Entry 8TVY (electron microscopy, 3.10 A resolution); this record covers chains A and T of the 17 polymer chains in the assembly.

[Chain A]
Protein: DNA-directed RNA polymerase II subunit RPB1
Source organism: Saccharomyces cerevisiae
Notes: EC 2.7.7.6
UniProt: P04050 (RPB1_YEAST); numbering as in UniProt (aligned over 1-1733)
Sequence (1733 residues; each row starts with the number of its first residue):
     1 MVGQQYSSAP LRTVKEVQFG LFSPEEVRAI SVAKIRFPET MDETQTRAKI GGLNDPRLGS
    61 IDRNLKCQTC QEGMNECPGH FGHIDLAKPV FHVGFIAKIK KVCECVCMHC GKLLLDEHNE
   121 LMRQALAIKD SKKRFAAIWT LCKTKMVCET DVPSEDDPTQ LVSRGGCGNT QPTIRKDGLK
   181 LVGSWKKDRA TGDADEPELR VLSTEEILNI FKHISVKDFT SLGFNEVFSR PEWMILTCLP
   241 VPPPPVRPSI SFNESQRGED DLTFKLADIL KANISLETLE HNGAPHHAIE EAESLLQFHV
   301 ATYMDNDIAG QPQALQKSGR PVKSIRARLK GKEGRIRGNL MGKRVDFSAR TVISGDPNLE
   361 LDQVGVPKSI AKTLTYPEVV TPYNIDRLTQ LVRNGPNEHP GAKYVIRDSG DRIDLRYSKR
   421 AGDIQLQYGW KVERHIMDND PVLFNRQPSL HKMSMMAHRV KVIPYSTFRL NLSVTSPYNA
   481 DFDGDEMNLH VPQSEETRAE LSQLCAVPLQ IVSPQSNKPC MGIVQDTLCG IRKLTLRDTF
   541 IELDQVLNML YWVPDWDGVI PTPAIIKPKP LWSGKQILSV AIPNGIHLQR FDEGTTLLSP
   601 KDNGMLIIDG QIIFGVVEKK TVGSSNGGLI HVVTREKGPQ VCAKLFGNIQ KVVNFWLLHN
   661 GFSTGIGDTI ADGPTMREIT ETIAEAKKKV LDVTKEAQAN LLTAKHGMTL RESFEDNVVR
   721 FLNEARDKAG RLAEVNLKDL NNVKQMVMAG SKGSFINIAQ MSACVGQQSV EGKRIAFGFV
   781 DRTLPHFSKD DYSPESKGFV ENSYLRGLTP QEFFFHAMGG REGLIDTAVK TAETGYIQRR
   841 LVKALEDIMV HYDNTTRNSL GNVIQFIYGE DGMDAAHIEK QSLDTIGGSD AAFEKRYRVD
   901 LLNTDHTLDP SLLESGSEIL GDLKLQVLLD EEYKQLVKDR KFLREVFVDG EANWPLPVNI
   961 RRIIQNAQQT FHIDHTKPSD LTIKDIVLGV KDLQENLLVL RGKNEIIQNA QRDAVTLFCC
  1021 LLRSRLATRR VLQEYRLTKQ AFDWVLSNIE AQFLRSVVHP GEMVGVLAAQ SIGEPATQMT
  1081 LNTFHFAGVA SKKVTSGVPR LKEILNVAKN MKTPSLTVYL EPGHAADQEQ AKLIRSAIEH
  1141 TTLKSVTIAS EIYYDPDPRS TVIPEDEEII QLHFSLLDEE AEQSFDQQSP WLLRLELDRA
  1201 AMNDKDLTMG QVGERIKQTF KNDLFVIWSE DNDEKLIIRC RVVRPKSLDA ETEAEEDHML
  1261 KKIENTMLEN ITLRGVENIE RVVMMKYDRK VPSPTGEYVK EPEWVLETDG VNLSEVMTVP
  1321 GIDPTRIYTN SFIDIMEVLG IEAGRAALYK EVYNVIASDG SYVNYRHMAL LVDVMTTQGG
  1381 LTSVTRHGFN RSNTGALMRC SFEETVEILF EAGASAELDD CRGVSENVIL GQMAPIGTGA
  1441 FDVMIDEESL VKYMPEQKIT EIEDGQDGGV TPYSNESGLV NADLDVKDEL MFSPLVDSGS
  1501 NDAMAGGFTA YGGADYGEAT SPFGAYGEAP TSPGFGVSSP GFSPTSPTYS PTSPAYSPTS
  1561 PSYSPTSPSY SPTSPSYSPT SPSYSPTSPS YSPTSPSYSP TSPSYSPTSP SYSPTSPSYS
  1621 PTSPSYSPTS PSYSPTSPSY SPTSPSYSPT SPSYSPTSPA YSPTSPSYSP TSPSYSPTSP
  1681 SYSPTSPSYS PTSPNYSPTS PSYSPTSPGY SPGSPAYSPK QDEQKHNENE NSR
Disordered / not traced: 1-7, 1456-1733
Disulfide bonds: Cys105-Cys142, Cys148-Cys167
Bound ions: Zn2+ site 1: Cys67, Cys77, His80; Zn2+ site 2: Cys107, Cys110; Mg2+: Asp481, Asp483, Asp485
Swiss-Prot annotation at these positions:
  - region: Pro248 to Asp260 (Lid loop), Asn306 to Lys323 (Rudder loop), Pro810 to Glu822 (Bridging helix)
  - binding site (Zn(2+)): Cys67, Cys70, Cys77, His80, Cys107, Cys110, Cys148, Cys167
  - binding site (Mg(2+)): Asp481, Asp483, Asp485
  - modified residue: Thr1471 (Phosphothreonine)
  - cross-link (Glycyl lysine isopeptide (Lys-Gly)): Lys695 (interchain with G-Cter in ubiquitin), Lys1246 (interchain with G-Cter in ubiquitin), Lys1350 (interchain with G-Cter in ubiquitin)
  - natural variant: Ser1653 to Pro1659 (deletion: In strain: A364A)
  - mutagenesis: Lys1246 (K1246R: Impairs ubiquitination during transcription stress)

[Chain T]
Molecule: TS (46-nt DNA)
Sequence (46 nucleotides; numbered 1 to 46; the number before each row is that of its first residue):
     1 CGCTCTGCTC CTTCTCCXTC CTCTCGATGG CTATGAGATC AACTAG
Modified positions: TTD (cis-syn cyclobutane thymine dimer) at position 18

[How chain A and chain T interact]
Contacting residue pairs - 29 pairs, chain A then chain T:
  Glu39(A) - DT32(T)  phosphate contact
  Thr40(A) - DT32(T)  phosphate contact
  Thr44(A) - DT34(T)  phosphate contact
  Thr44(A) - DG35(T)  base contact
  Gln45(A) - DA33(T)  phosphate contact
  Lys145(A) - DT6(T)  salt bridge to the phosphate
  Phe252(A) - DT28(T)  base contact
  Phe252(A) - DG30(T)  phosphate contact
  Asn253(A) - DT28(T)  hydrogen bond to the base
  Gln256(A) - DG29(T)  hydrogen bond to the base
  Gln256(A) - DG30(T)  hydrogen bond to the base
  Glu259(A) - DG30(T)  phosphate contact
  Glu259(A) - DC31(T)  phosphate contact
  Phe264(A) - DC31(T)  phosphate contact
  Ala309(A) - DT15(T)  phosphate contact
  Lys317(A) - DC31(T)  base contact
  Lys332(A) - DT19(T)  phosphate contact
  Lys332(A) - DC20(T)  salt bridge to the phosphate
  Arg337(A) - TTD_18(T)  base contact
  Arg344(A) - DC21(T)  salt bridge to the phosphate
  Arg350(A) - DC21(T)  sugar contact
  Gln447(A) - DC20(T)  sugar contact
  Pro448(A) - DT19(T)  base contact
  Ala832(A) - TTD_18(T)  base contact
  Tyr836(A) - TTD_18(T)  phosphate contact
  Arg839(A) - TTD_18(T)  base contact
  Glu1403(A) - DC17(T)  sugar contact
  Glu1403(A) - TTD_18(T)  phosphate contact
  Glu1404(A) - DC17(T)  phosphate contact
Other interface residues (no listed pair), chain A (27 interface residues in all): Gly258, Ser318, Thr831, Arg1386
Other interface residues (no listed pair), chain T (16 interface residues in all): DC16

[Overview]
The interface between chain A and chain T involves 27 residues on one side and 16 on the other; the contacts
include 3 hydrogen bonds and 3 salt bridges. Among the polar pairs are Asn253(A)-DT28(T), Gln256(A)-DG29(T)
and Gln256(A)-DG30(T).
Here chain A is DNA-directed RNA polymerase II subunit RPB1 (Saccharomyces cerevisiae) and chain T is TS
(46-nt DNA). Entry 8TVY (Cryo-EM structure of CPD lesion containing RNA Polymerase II elongation complex with
Rad26 and Elf1 (closed ...) was determined by electron microscopy together with 8TUG, 8TVP, 8TVQ, 8TVS, 8TVV,
8TVW and 8TVX from the same study.
